Entry 5U8X (X-ray diffraction, 2.17 A resolution); this record covers chains A and D.

[Chain A (and D)]
Protein: Carotenoid oxygenase 1
From: Neurospora crassa OR74A
Notes: chain D of this document is another copy of the same molecule, construct and numbering; everything in this record applies to it too
Reference sequence: Q7S860 (Q7S860_NEUCR); residue numbers follow UniProt; this construct covers 1-526
Sequence (526 residues; each row starts with the number of its first residue):
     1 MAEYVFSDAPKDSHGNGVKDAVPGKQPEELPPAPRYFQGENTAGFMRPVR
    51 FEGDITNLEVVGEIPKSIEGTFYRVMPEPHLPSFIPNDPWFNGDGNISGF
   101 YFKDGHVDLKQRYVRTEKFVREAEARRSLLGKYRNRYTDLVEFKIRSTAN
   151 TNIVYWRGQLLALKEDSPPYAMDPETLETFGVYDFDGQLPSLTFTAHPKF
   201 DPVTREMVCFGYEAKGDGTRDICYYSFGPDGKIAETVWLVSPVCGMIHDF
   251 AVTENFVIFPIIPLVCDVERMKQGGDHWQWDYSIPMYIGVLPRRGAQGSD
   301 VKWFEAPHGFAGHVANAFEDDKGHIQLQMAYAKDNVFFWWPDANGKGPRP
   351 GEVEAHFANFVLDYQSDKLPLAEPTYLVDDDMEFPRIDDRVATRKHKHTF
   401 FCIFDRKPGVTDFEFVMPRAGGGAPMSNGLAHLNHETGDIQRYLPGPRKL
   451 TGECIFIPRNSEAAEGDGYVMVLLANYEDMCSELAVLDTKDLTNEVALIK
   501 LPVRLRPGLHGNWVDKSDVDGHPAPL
Unresolved in the structure: 1-29
Bound ions: Fe2+: His197, His248, His313, His510
UniProt features mapped onto this chain:
  - binding site (piceatannol): Tyr133, Lys164, Glu383
  - binding site (trans-resveratrol): Tyr133, Lys164, Glu383
  - binding site (Fe cation): His197, His248, His313, His510
Reported in the primary citation:
  - self-association interface (contacts with another copy of this molecule): Arg35 to Phe37, Arg47 to Gly62, Lys500 to Arg504
  - specificity-determining residues: Tyr133, Lys164 (by similarity / conservation)

[How chain A and chain D interact]
Residue-residue contacts (62):
  Arg35(A) with Glu59(D); Val60(D), hydrogen bond (backbone-backbone); Gly105(D), hydrogen bond (side chain-backbone); His106(D), hydrogen bond
  Tyr36(A) with Glu59(D); Val60(D)
  Phe37(A) with Glu59(D), hydrogen bond (backbone-side chain)
  Arg47(A) with Glu59(D), salt bridge; Lys500(D), hydrogen bond (side chain-backbone); Leu501(D); Pro502(D)
  Pro48(A) with Pro502(D)
  Val49(A) with Ile55(D); Pro502(D); Val503(D), hydrophobic
  Arg50(A) with Asp54(D); Ile55(D); Thr56(D), hydrogen bond (side chain-backbone); Asn57(D), hydrogen bond (side chain-backbone); Leu58(D); Glu59(D)
  Phe51(A) with Asp54(D); Ile55(D), hydrophobic
  Glu52(A) with Glu52(D); Gly53(D); Asp54(D), hydrogen bond (backbone-backbone)
  Gly53(A) with Glu52(D)
  Asp54(A) with Arg50(D); Phe51(D); Glu52(D), hydrogen bond (backbone-backbone)
  Ile55(A) with Val49(D); Arg50(D); Phe51(D), hydrophobic
  Thr56(A) with Arg50(D), hydrogen bond (backbone-side chain); His80(D), hydrogen bond
  Asn57(A) with Arg50(D), hydrogen bond (backbone-side chain); Leu81(D); Arg126(D), hydrogen bond
  Leu58(A) with Arg50(D)
  Glu59(A) with Arg35(D); Tyr36(D); Phe37(D), hydrogen bond (side chain-backbone); Arg47(D), salt bridge; Arg50(D)
  Val60(A) with Arg35(D), hydrogen bond (backbone-backbone); Tyr36(D)
  His80(A) with Thr56(D), hydrogen bond
  Leu81(A) with Asn57(D)
  Gly105(A) with Arg35(D), hydrogen bond (backbone-side chain)
  His106(A) with Arg35(D), hydrogen bond; Arg126(D)
  Asp108(A) with Arg126(D), salt bridge
  Arg126(A) with Asn57(D), hydrogen bond; His106(D); Asp108(D), salt bridge
  Lys500(A) with Arg47(D), hydrogen bond (backbone-side chain)
  Leu501(A) with Arg47(D)
  Pro502(A) with Arg47(D); Pro48(D); Val49(D)
  Val503(A) with Val49(D), hydrophobic; Val503(D), hydrophobic
Other interface residues (no listed pair), chain A (29 interface residues in all): Val61, Cys481
Other interface residues (no listed pair), chain D (29 interface residues in all): Val61, Cys481

[Summary]
Chain A and chain D each contribute 29 residues to their interface, with 20 hydrogen bonds and 4 salt bridges.
Polar contacts include Arg47(A)-Glu59(D), Asp108(A)-Arg126(D) and Arg35(A)-Gly105(D). From the paper:
specificity determinants Tyr133(A) and Lys164(A); a self-association interface involving Arg35(A), Arg47(A)
and Lys500(A).
Chain A and chain D are both Carotenoid oxygenase 1 (Neurospora crassa OR74A); the structure, Crystal
structure of Fe-CAO1, was determined by X-ray diffraction, deposited together with 5U8Y, 5U90 and 5U97.
